PDB entry 2XLF | X-ray diffraction, 2.30 A resolution | chains A and B

# Chain A (and B)
Name: SLL1785 protein
From: Synechocystis SP. pcc 6803
Notes: chain B of this document is another copy of the same molecule, construct and numbering; everything in this record applies to it too
Reference sequence: P73600 (P73600_SYNY3); numbering as in UniProt (aligned over 31-268)
Sequence (239 residues; each row starts with the number of its first residue):
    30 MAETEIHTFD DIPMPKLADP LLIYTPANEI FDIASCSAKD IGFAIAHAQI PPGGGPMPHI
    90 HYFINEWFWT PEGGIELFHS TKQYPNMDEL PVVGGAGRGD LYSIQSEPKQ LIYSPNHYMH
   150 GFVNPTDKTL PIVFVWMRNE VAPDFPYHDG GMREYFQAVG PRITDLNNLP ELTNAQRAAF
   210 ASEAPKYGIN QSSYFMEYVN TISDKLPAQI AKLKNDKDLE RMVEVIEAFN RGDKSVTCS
Not modelled in the structure: 30-35
Disulfide bonds: C65-C267
Modified positions: Mse30 (selenomethionine); Mse43, Mse86, Mse116, Mse148, Mse166, Mse181, Mse225, Mse251 (selenomethionine; parent Met)
Differences from the reference sequence: expression tag (30)

# Interface between chain A and chain B
Residue-residue contacts (36):
  G82(A) - Y223(B)
  E105(A) - R127(B)  salt bridge
  F107(A) - Mse225(B)  hydrophobic
  V122(A) - P154(B)
  V122(A) - T155(B)
  R127(A) - E105(B)  salt bridge
  R127(A) - P154(B)
  V152(A) - Y223(B)  hydrophobic
  N153(A) - Y223(B)  hydrogen bond (backbone-side chain)
  P154(A) - V122(B)
  P154(A) - R127(B)
  P154(A) - Y223(B)  hydrogen bond (backbone-side chain)
  T155(A) - V122(B)
  E200(A) - N203(B)  hydrogen bond
  L201(A) - N203(B)  hydrogen bond (backbone-side chain)
  N203(A) - E200(B)  hydrogen bond
  N203(A) - L201(B)  hydrogen bond (side chain-backbone)
  N203(A) - R206(B)  hydrogen bond
  R206(A) - N203(B)  hydrogen bond
  R206(A) - R206(B)
  Y223(A) - G82(B)
  Y223(A) - V152(B)  hydrophobic
  Y223(A) - N153(B)
  Y223(A) - P154(B)
  F224(A) - F224(B)  hydrophobic
  F224(A) - Mse225(B)  hydrophobic
  Mse225(A) - F107(B)  hydrophobic
  Mse225(A) - F224(B)  hydrophobic
  N229(A) - D233(B)
  T230(A) - I231(B)
  T230(A) - D233(B)
  I231(A) - Mse225(B)
  I231(A) - T230(B)
  I231(A) - I231(B)  hydrogen bond (backbone-backbone)
  D233(A) - N229(B)
  D233(A) - T230(B)
Interface residues without a listed pair, chain A (22 interface residues in all): Q134, S232
Interface residues without a listed pair, chain B (22 interface residues in all): Q134, S232

# Summary
The chain A/chain B interface involves 22 residues from each chain; the contacts include 9 hydrogen bonds and
2 salt bridges. Polar pairs include E105(A)-R127(B), N153(A)-Y223(B) and P154(A)-Y223(B).
Chain A and chain B are both SLL1785 protein (Synechocystis SP. pcc 6803); the structure, Structure and
metal-loading of a soluble periplasm cupro-protein: apo- CucA-closed (SeMet), was determined by X-ray
diffraction, deposited together with 2XL7, 2XL9 and 2XLG.
